PDB entry 4RQP | X-ray diffraction, 3.15 A resolution | chains I and K of the 15 polymer chains in the assembly

Chain I:
Name: Capsid protein VP1
Source organism: Enterovirus A71
Notes: engineered mutation(s): K550Q
UniProt: F6KTB0 (F6KTB0_9ENTO); residues 1-297 here correspond to UniProt positions 566-862 (UniProt number = residue number + 565)
Amino-acid sequence (297 residues; row label = number of the first residue in the row):
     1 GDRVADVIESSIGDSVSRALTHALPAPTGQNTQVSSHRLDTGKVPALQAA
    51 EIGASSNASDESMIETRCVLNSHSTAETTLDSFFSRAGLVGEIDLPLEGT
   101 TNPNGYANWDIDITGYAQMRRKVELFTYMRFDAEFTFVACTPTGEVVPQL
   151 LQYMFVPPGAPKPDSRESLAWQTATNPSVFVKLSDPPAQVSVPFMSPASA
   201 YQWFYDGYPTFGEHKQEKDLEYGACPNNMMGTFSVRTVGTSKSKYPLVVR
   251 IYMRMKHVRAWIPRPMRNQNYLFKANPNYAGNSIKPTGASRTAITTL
Disordered / not traced: 1-73, 297

Chain K:
Name: Capsid protein VP0
Source organism: Enterovirus A71
UniProt: F6KTB0 (F6KTB0_9ENTO); numbering as in UniProt (aligned over 1-323)
Amino-acid sequence (323 residues; row label = number of the first residue in the row):
     1 MGSQVSTQRSGSHENSNSATEGSTINYTTINYYKDSYAATAGKQSLKQDP
    51 DKFANPVKDIFTEMAAPLKSPSAEACGYSDRVAQLTIGNSTITTQEAANI
   101 IVGYGEWPSYCSDSDATAVDKPTRPDVSVNRFYTLDTKLWEKSSKGWYWK
   151 FPDVLTETGVFGQNAQFHYLYRSGFCIHVQCNASKFHQGALLVAVLPEYV
   201 IGTVAGGTGTEDSHPPYKQTQPGADGFELQHPYVLDAGIPISQLTVCPHQ
   251 WINLRTNNCATIIVPYINALPFDSALNHCNFGLLVVPISPLDYDQGATPV
   301 IPITITLAPMCSEFAGLRQAVTQ
Disordered / not traced: 1-81, 320-323

Chain I / chain K interface:
Pairs across the interface - 89 pairs, chain I then chain K:
  T127(I) - E198(K)
  Y128(I) - E198(K)  hydrogen bond
  Y128(I) - I267(K)
  Y128(I) - N268(K)
  Y128(I) - A269(K)
  A198(I) - A269(K)
  S199(I) - A269(K)  hydrogen bond (backbone-backbone)
  A200(I) - A269(K)
  Q202(I) - E198(K)
  Q202(I) - A269(K)
  F204(I) - E198(K)
  F204(I) - V200(K)  hydrophobic
  Y205(I) - E198(K)
  Y205(I) - V200(K)
  Y205(I) - H278(K)
  D206(I) - K150(K)  salt bridge
  D206(I) - E198(K)  hydrogen bond (backbone-side chain)
  D206(I) - Y199(K)
  D206(I) - V200(K)
  D206(I) - H278(K)
  D206(I) - C279(K)  hydrogen bond (backbone-backbone)
  G207(I) - N277(K)
  Y208(I) - P215(K)
  Y208(I) - P216(K)
  Y208(I) - Y217(K)
  Y208(I) - T220(K)  hydrogen bond
  Y208(I) - N277(K)  hydrogen bond (backbone-backbone)
  P209(I) - N277(K)
  F211(I) - Y169(K)
  F211(I) - N277(K)
  G212(I) - N277(K)
  E213(I) - L276(K)
  E213(I) - N277(K)
  K215(I) - Y217(K)  hydrogen bond (backbone-side chain)
  Q216(I) - Y217(K)  hydrogen bond (backbone-side chain)
  Q216(I) - N277(K)  hydrogen bond
  D219(I) - P216(K)
  D219(I) - Y217(K)
  L220(I) - H214(K)  hydrogen bond (backbone-side chain)
  Y222(I) - K150(K)
  Y222(I) - Y199(K)
  Y222(I) - V200(K)
  Y222(I) - I201(K)  hydrogen bond (side chain-backbone)
  Y222(I) - P215(K)  hydrophobic
  Y222(I) - T220(K)
  I262(I) - Y104(K)
  I262(I) - P197(K)  hydrophobic
  I262(I) - I267(K)  hydrophobic
  P263(I) - V246(K)  hydrophobic
  R264(I) - L196(K)
  R264(I) - P197(K)  hydrogen bond (side chain-backbone)
  R264(I) - E198(K)  hydrogen bond (side chain-backbone)
  P265(I) - I239(K)
  P265(I) - P240(K)
  P265(I) - Q243(K)
  M266(I) - P240(K)
  M266(I) - Q243(K)  hydrogen bond (backbone-side chain)
  R267(I) - A237(K)  hydrogen bond (side chain-backbone)
  R267(I) - G238(K)
  N268(I) - G238(K)  hydrogen bond (backbone-backbone)
  N268(I) - I239(K)
  N268(I) - P240(K)
  Q269(I) - V234(K)
  Q269(I) - G238(K)
  L272(I) - T208(K)
  F273(I) - T210(K)
  F273(I) - E211(K)
  F273(I) - D212(K)
  N276(I) - D212(K)  hydrogen bond
  N276(I) - H214(K)  hydrogen bond
  P277(I) - V200(K)  hydrophobic
  P277(I) - A237(K)
  N278(I) - G202(K)
  N278(I) - T203(K)  hydrogen bond (side chain-backbone)
  N278(I) - D212(K)
  N278(I) - S213(K)  hydrogen bond (side chain-backbone)
  Y279(I) - G202(K)
  Y279(I) - V204(K)
  Y279(I) - H231(K)  hydrogen bond
  Y279(I) - V234(K)
  Y279(I) - D236(K)
  Y279(I) - A237(K)
  Y279(I) - G238(K)
  A280(I) - V204(K)
  A280(I) - G207(K)
  G281(I) - V204(K)
  N282(I) - G206(K)
  N282(I) - G207(K)  hydrogen bond (side chain-backbone)
  P286(I) - Y233(K)
Also at the interface, not in a pair above, chain I (43 interface residues in all): T210, G223, S283, I284, K285
Also at the interface, not in a pair above, chain K (46 interface residues in all): Q221, C247, L270, D273, S274

Summary:
The interface between chain I and chain K involves 43 residues on one side and 46 on the other, with 22
hydrogen bonds and 1 salt bridge. Polar contacts include D206(I)-K150(K), Y128(I)-E198(K) and D206(I)-E198(K).
Here chain I is Capsid protein VP1 and chain K is Capsid protein VP0, both from Enterovirus A71. Entry 4RQP
(Crystal structure of the natually occurring empty particle of a clinical C4 strain EV71) was determined by
X-ray diffraction together with 4RR3 and 4RS5 from the same study.
